Entry 6UZC (electron microscopy, 4.50 A resolution (low resolution: residue-level contacts below are approximate; hydrogen-bond / salt-bridge calls are withheld)); this record covers chains q and I of the 42 polymer chains in the assembly.

[Chain q]
Molecule: Major capsid protein
Source organism: Enterobacteria phage T4
UniProt: P04535 (CAPSH_BPT4); residues 1-521 here = UniProt positions 1-521
Chain sequence (521 residues; numbered 1 to 521; the number before each row is that of its first residue):
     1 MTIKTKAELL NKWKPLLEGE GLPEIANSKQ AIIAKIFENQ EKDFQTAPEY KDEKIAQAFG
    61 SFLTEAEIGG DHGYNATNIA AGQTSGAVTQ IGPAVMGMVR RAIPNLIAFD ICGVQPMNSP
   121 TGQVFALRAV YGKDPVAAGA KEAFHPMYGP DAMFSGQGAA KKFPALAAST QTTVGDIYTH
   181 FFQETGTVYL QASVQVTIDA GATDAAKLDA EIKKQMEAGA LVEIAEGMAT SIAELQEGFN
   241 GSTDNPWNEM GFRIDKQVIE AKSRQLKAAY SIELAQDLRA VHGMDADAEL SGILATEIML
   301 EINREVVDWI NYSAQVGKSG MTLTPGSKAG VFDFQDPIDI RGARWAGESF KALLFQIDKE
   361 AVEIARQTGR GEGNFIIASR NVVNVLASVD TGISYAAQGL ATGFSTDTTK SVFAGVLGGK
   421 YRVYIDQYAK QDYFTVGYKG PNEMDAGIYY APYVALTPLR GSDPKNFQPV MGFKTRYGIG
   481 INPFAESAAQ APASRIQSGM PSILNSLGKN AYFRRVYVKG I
Not modelled in the structure: 1-91
Swiss-Prot annotation at these positions:
  - site: Glu-65, Ala-66 (Cleavage)

[Chain I]
Molecule: Portal protein
Source organism: Enterobacteria phage T4
UniProt: P13334 (PORTL_BPT4); residues 1-524 here = UniProt positions 1-524
Chain sequence (524 residues; row label = number of the first residue in the row):
     1 MKFNVLSLFA PWAKMDERNF KDQEKEDLVS ITAPKLDDGA REFEVSSNEA ASPYNAAFQT
    61 IFGSYEPGMK TTRELIDTYR NLMNNYEVDN AVSEIVSDAI VYEDDTEVVA LNLDKSKFSP
   121 KIKNMMLDEF SDVLNHLSFQ RKGSDHFRRW YVDSRIFFHK IIDPKRPKEG IKELRRLDPR
   181 QVQYVREIIT ETEAGTKIVK GYKEYFIYDT AHESYACDGR MYEAGTKIKI PKAAVVYAHS
   241 GLVDCCGKNI IGYLHRAVKP ANQLKLLEDA VVIYRITRAP DRRVWYVDTG NMPARKAAEH
   301 MQHVMNTMKN RVVYDASTGK IKNQQHNMSM TEDYWLQRRD GKAVTEVDTL PGADNTGNME
   361 DIRWFRQALY MALRVPLSRI PQDQQGGVMF DSGTSITRDE LTFAKFIREL QHKFEEVFLD
   421 PLKTNLLLKG IITEDEWNDE INNIKIEFHR DSYFAELKEA EILERRINML TMAEPFIGKY
   481 ISHRTAMKDI LQMTDEEIEQ EAKQIEEESK EARFQDPDQE QEDF
Not modelled in the structure: 1-4, 381-394, 511-524
From the paper describing this entry:
  - self-association interface (contacts with another copy of this molecule); pairs are residue here / residue on that copy: Cys-246/Cys-217

[How chain q and chain I interact]
Contacting residue pairs (18; chain q residue first):
  Leu-106(q) / Gln-59(I)
  Ala-108(q) / Asn-48(I)
  Ala-108(q) / Asn-55(I)
  Phe-109(q) / Asn-55(I)
  Asp-110(q) / Asn-48(I)
  Ser-291(q) / Glu-66(I)
  Met-299(q) / Phe-58(I)
  Lys-410(q) / Glu-191(I)
  Phe-413(q) / Asn-48(I)
  Val-416(q) / Glu-49(I)
  Arg-422(q) / Asn-48(I)
  Arg-422(q) / Glu-49(I)
  Tyr-424(q) / Asn-48(I)
  Ala-455(q) / Phe-58(I)
  Ala-455(q) / Phe-62(I)
  Leu-456(q) / Phe-58(I)
  Leu-456(q) / Phe-62(I)
  Arg-460(q) / Glu-66(I)
Also at the interface, not in a pair above, chain q (17 interface residues in all): Tyr-450, Pro-458, Phe-473
Also at the interface, not in a pair above, chain I (10 interface residues in all): Ser-47, Ser-52

[Overview]
Chain q and chain I form an interface of 17 and 10 residues respectively. The paper reports a self-association
interface involving Cys-246(I).
Chain q is Major capsid protein and chain I is Portal protein, both from Enterobacteria phage T4; the
structure, Portal vertex structure of bacteriophage T4, was determined by electron microscopy.
